Entry 6PPR (electron microscopy, 3.50 A resolution); this record covers chains B and X of the 3 polymer chains in the assembly.

# Chain B
Molecule: UvrD/REP helicase
From: Mycobacterium smegmatis
Notes: EC 3.6.4.12
UniProtKB: A0A0D6HIW1 (A0A0D6HIW1_MYCSM); residues 1-1095 here = UniProt positions 1-1095
Chain sequence (1095 residues; each row starts with the number of its first residue):
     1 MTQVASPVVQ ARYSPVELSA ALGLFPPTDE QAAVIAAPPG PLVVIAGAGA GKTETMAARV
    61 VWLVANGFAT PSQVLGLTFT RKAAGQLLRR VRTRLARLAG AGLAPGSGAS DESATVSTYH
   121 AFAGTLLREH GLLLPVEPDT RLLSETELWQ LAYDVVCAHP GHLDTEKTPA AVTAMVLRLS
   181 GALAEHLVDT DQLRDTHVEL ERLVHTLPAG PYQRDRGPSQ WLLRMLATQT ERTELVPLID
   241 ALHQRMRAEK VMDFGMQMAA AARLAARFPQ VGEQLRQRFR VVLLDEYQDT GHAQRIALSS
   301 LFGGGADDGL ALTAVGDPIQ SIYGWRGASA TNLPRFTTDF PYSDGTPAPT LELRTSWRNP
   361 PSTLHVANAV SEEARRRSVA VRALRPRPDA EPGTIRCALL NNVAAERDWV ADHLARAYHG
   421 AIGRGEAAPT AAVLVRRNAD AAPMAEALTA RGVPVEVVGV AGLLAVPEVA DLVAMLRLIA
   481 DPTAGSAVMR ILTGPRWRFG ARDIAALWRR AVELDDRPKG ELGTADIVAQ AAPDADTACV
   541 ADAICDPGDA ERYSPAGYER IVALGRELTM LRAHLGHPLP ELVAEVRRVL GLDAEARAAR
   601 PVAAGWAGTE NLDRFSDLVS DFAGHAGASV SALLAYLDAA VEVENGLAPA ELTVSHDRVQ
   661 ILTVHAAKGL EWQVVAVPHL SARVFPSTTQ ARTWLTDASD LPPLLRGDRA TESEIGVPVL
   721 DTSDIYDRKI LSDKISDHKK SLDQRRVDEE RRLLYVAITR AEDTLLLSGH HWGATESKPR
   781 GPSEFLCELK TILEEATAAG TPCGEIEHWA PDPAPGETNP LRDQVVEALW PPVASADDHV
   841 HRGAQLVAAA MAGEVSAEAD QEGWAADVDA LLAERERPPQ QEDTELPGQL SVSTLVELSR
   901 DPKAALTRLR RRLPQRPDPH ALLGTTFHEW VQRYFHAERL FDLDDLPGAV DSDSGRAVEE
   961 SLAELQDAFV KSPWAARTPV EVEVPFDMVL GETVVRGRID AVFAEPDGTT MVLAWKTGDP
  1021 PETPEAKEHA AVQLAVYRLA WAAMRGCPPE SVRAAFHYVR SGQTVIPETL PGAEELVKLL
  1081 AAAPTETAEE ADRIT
Disordered / not traced: 1-21, 103-111, 212-217, 375-381, 388-394, 422-430, 459-461, 516-522, 625-626, 655-657, 710-715, 796-804, 810-819, 831-838, 852-862, 879-1095
Sequence notes: variant Thr537 (Ser in A0A0D6HIW1), Val540 (Leu in A0A0D6HIW1), Glu559 (Gln in A0A0D6HIW1), Ala599 (Val in A0A0D6HIW1), Gly627 (Ser in A0A0D6HIW1); engineered mutation Ala1014 (Asp in A0A0D6HIW1)
What the authors report for this chain:
  - binding site for the 70-nt DNA strand (chain X): Arg81, Thr118, Leu142, Phe254, Trp325, Arg326, Thr663, His665, Arg683, Ser687, Arg692, Thr696, Ser777, Arg780
  - mutagenesis - W325A/R326A: unchanged catalytic activity (ssDNA-dependent ATP hydrolysis)
  - mutagenesis - W325A/R326A: abolished catalytic activity on ATP-dependent resection

# Chain X
Molecule: 70-nt DNA strand
Sequence (70 nucleotides; numbered -2 to 72; 5 numbers in that range are skipped by the numbering (no residue carries them; nothing is unmodelled there); the number before each row is that of its first residue; numbers below 1 keep their minus sign (DT-2 is residue -2)):
    -2 TTTTTTTCTA ATGCGA
    19 GCACTGCTAT TCCCTAGCAG TGCTCGCATT AGATTTTGTT TTTTTAGCGG TTTT
Disordered / not traced: -2 to -1, 19-41, 60-72

# Chain B / chain X interface
Residue-residue contacts - 36 pairs, chain B then chain X:
  Phe79(B) with DG56(X), base contact; DT57(X), sugar contact
  Thr80(B) with DT57(X), phosphate contact
  Arg81(B) with DT57(X), salt bridge to the phosphate; DT58(X), salt bridge to the phosphate
  Thr118(B) with DT57(X), phosphate contact; DT58(X), hydrogen bond to the phosphate
  His120(B) with DG56(X), base contact; DT57(X), sugar contact
  Ala121(B) with DT58(X), phosphate contact
  Arg128(B) with DT59(X), sugar contact
  Leu142(B) with DT58(X), sugar contact
  Ser219(B) with DG44(X), phosphate contact
  Gln220(B) with DG44(X), phosphate contact
  Phe254(B) with DT57(X), stacking on the base
  Trp325(B) with DT54(X), stacking on the base; DT55(X), base contact
  Arg326(B) with DG56(X), base contact
  Arg436(B) with DT53(X), hydrogen bond to the base; DT54(X), sugar contact
  Asn438(B) with DT54(X), phosphate contact
  Thr663(B) with DT55(X), hydrogen bond to the phosphate
  His665(B) with DT54(X), hydrogen bond to the base; DT55(X), phosphate contact
  Arg683(B) with DG50(X), hydrogen bond to the phosphate; DA51(X), salt bridge to the phosphate
  Ser687(B) with DT53(X), hydrogen bond to the base
  Gln690(B) with DT53(X), base contact
  Arg692(B) with DT6(X), phosphate contact; DA7(X), salt bridge to the phosphate
  Thr696(B) with DA7(X), hydrogen bond to the phosphate
  Glu776(B) with DG50(X), sugar contact; DA51(X), phosphate contact
  Ser777(B) with DG50(X), hydrogen bond to the phosphate
  Lys778(B) with DG50(X), phosphate contact
  Arg780(B) with DA51(X), salt bridge to the phosphate
Interface residues without a listed pair, chain B (30 interface residues in all): Arg437, Ala666, Thr689, Thr775
Interface residues without a listed pair, chain X (13 interface residues in all): DT52

# Overview
The interface between chain B and chain X involves 30 residues on one side and 13 on the other; the contacts
include 8 hydrogen bonds, 5 salt bridges and 2 aromatic stacking contacts. Polar contacts include
Arg436(B)-DT53(X), His665(B)-DT54(X) and Ser687(B)-DT53(X). From the paper: a binding site for the 70-nt DNA
strand (chain X) at Arg81(B), Thr118(B) and Leu142(B) among others; W325A/R326A of chain B abolish catalytic
activity on ATP-dependent resection.
Chain B is UvrD/REP helicase (Mycobacterium smegmatis) and chain X is a 70-nt DNA strand; the structure,
Cryo-EM structure of AdnA(D934A)-AdnB(D1014A) in complex with AMPPNP and DNA, was determined by electron
microscopy, deposited together with 6PPJ and 6PPU.
